PDB entry 6NYM | electron microscopy, 3.60 A resolution | chains G and L of the 12 polymer chains in the assembly

== Chain G (and L) ==
Name: Vacuolating cytotoxin autotransporter
Organism: Helicobacter pylori
Notes: chain L of this document is another copy of the same molecule, construct and numbering; everything in this record applies to it too
Reference sequence: Q48245 (VACA2_HELPX); residues 1-821 here correspond to UniProt positions 34-854 (UniProt number = residue number + 33)
Amino-acid sequence (821 residues; numbered 1 to 821; the number before each row is that of its first residue):
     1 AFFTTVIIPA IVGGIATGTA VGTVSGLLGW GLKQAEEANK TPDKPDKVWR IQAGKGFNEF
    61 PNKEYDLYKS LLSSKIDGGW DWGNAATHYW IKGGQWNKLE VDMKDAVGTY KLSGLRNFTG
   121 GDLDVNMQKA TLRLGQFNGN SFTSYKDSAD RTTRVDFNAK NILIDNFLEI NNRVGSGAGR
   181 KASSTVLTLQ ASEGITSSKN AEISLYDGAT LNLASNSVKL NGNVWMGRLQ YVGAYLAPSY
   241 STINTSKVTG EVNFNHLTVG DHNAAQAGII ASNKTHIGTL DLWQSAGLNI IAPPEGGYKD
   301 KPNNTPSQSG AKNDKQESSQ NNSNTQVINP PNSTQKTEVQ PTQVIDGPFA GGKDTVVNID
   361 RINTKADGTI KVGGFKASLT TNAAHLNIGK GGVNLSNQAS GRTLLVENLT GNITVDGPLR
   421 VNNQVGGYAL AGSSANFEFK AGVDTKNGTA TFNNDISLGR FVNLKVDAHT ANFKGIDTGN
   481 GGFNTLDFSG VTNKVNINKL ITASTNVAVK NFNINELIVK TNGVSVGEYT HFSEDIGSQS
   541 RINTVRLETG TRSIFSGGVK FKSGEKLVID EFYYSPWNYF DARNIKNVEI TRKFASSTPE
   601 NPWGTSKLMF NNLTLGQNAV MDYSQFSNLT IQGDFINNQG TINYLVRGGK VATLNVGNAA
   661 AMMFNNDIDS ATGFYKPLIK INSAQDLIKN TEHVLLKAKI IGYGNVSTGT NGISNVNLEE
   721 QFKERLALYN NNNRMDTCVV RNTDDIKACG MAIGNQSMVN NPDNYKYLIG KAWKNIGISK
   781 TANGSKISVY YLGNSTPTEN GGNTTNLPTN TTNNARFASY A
Disordered / not traced: 1-26, 300-334, 812-821
Disulfide bonds: Cys738-Cys749

== Interface between chain G and chain L ==
Residue-residue contacts (47; chain G residue first):
  Lys44(G) with Thr337(L)
  Pro45(G) with Thr337(L)
  Asp46(G) with Lys336(L); Thr337(L)
  Lys47(G) with Glu338(L), salt bridge; Gln340(L)
  Val48(G) with Glu338(L), hydrogen bond (backbone-backbone); Val339(L); Gln340(L), hydrogen bond (backbone-backbone)
  Trp49(G) with Gln340(L)
  Arg50(G) with Val339(L); Gln340(L), hydrogen bond (side chain-backbone); Pro341(L); Thr342(L), hydrogen bond; Gln343(L), hydrogen bond (backbone-backbone)
  Ile51(G) with Gln343(L)
  Gln52(G) with Thr342(L); Gln343(L), hydrogen bond (backbone-backbone); Val344(L); Ile345(L), hydrogen bond (backbone-backbone)
  Ala53(G) with Ile345(L), hydrophobic
  Gly54(G) with Ile345(L), hydrogen bond (backbone-backbone); Asp346(L)
  Lys55(G) with Pro294(L); Tyr298(L); Asp346(L), salt bridge; Gly347(L), hydrogen bond (backbone-backbone); Phe349(L)
  Gly56(G) with Gly347(L); Pro348(L); Phe349(L)
  Phe57(G) with Ile345(L), hydrophobic; Gly347(L)
  Glu59(G) with Phe349(L); Ala350(L), hydrogen bond (side chain-backbone)
  Phe60(G) with Pro348(L); Thr410(L); Asp444(L)
  Lys63(G) with Pro348(L); Asp444(L)
  Lys69(G) with Leu32(L)
  Ser70(G) with Leu32(L)
  Leu71(G) with Ile345(L), hydrophobic
  Ser73(G) with Leu28(L)
  Ser74(G) with Glu36(L), hydrogen bond; Gln343(L), hydrogen bond
  Lys75(G) with Gln343(L), hydrogen bond
Other interface residues (no listed pair), chain L (23 interface residues in all): Gln335

== In short ==
The chain G/chain L interface involves 23 residues from each chain, with 13 hydrogen bonds and 2 salt bridges.
Polar pairs include Lys47(G)-Glu338(L), Lys55(G)-Asp346(L) and Arg50(G)-Gln340(L).
Chain G and chain L are both Vacuolating cytotoxin autotransporter (Helicobacter pylori); the structure,
Helicobacter pylori Vacuolating Cytotoxin A Oligomeric Assembly 2d (OA-2d), was determined by electron
microscopy (same publication as 6NYF, 6NYG, 6NYJ, 6NYL and 6NYN).
